Entry 8Z4V (electron microscopy, 1.70 A resolution); this record covers chains C and E of the 16 polymer chains in the assembly.

== Chain C (and E) ==
Name: Light-harvesting protein B-800/850 alpha chain
Source organism: Ectothiorhodospira haloalkaliphila ATCC 51935
Notes: chain E of this document is another copy of the same molecule, construct and numbering; everything in this record applies to it too
UniProtKB: W8KE12 (W8KE12_9GAMM); residue numbers follow UniProt; this construct covers 1-70
Amino-acid sequence (70 residues; row label = number of the first residue in the row):
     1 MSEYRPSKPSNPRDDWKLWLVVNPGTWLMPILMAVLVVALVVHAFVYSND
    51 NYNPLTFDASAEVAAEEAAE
Not modelled in the structure: 1-2, 58-70
Bound ions: bacteriochlorophyll a Mg near D15 (its only coordinating residue here)
Small-molecule neighbours:
  - Anhydrorhodovibrin (A1L0S), molecule 1: K17, L18, L20, V21
  - Anhydrorhodovibrin (A1L0S), molecule 2: L28, L32, V35, V38, V41, V42, F45
  - Anhydrorhodovibrin (A1L0S), molecule 3: L36, A39, L40, H43, Y47
  - bacteriochlorophyll a (BCL), molecule 1: N11, P12, D15, L18, W19
  - bacteriochlorophyll a (BCL), molecule 2: L18, W19, I31, V35, V38, A39, V42, H43, V46, Y52
  - bacteriochlorophyll a (BCL), molecule 3: M29, L32, M33, L36, Y47, P54, L55
  - bacteriochlorophyll a (BCL), molecule 4: L32, V35, L36, A39, H43, V46, Y47, Y52, P54

== How chain C and chain E interact ==
Contacting residue pairs (20):
  L18(C) - L28(E)  hydrophobic
  V21(C) - P24(E)
  V21(C) - G25(E)
  V22(C) - M29(E)  hydrophobic
  W27(C) - G25(E)  hydrogen bond (side chain-backbone)
  W27(C) - T26(E)
  W27(C) - M29(E)  hydrophobic
  W27(C) - P30(E)
  P30(C) - M33(E)
  I31(C) - M29(E)  hydrophobic
  V38(C) - L36(E)  hydrophobic
  F45(C) - A44(E)  hydrophobic
  F45(C) - Y47(E)  hydrophobic
  F45(C) - S48(E)
  V46(C) - L55(E)  hydrophobic
  N49(C) - L55(E)
  N51(C) - F57(E)  hydrogen bond (side chain-backbone)
  Y52(C) - L55(E)  hydrophobic
  Y52(C) - T56(E)  hydrogen bond (side chain-backbone)
  Y52(C) - F57(E)  hydrogen bond (side chain-backbone)
Also at the interface, not in a pair above, chain C (14 interface residues in all): A34, V41
Also at the interface, not in a pair above, chain E (16 interface residues in all): L40, P54

== Summary ==
Chain C and chain E form an interface of 14 and 16 residues respectively, with 4 hydrogen bonds. Polar
contacts include W27(C)-G25(E), N51(C)-F57(E) and Y52(C)-T56(E). Ligands of chain C: 4 copies of
bacteriochlorophyll a and 3 copies of Anhydrorhodovibrin.
Chain C and chain E are both Light-harvesting protein B-800/850 alpha chain (Ectothiorhodospira
haloalkaliphila ATCC 51935); the structure, LH2 complex from Ectothiorhodospira haloalkaliphila at near-atomic
resolution, was determined by electron microscopy.
